PDB entry 3WJE | X-ray diffraction, 1.70 A resolution | chains A and B

Chain A (and B):
Molecule: UPF0678 fatty acid-binding protein-like protein At1g79260
Source organism: Arabidopsis thaliana
Notes: chain B of this document is another copy of the same molecule, construct and numbering; everything in this record applies to it too
UniProt: O64527 (Y1926_ARATH); numbering as in UniProt (aligned over 2-166)
Sequence (174 residues; numbered -7 to 166; the number before each row is that of its first residue; numbers below 1 keep their minus sign (Met-7 is residue -7)):
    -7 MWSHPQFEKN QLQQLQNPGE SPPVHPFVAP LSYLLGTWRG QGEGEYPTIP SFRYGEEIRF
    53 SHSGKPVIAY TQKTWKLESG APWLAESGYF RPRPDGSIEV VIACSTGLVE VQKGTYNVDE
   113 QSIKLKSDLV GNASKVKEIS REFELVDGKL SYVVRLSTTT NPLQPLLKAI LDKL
Not modelled in the structure: -7 to 13 (chain B: -7 to 12)
Sequence notes: expression tag (-7 to 1); engineered mutation Trp75 (Met in O64527), Leu76 (His in O64527), Cys96 (Gln in O64527), Leu148 (Met in O64527), Leu158 (His in O64527)
UniProt features mapped onto this chain:
  - motif: Gly28 to Gly34 (GXWXGXG)
  - binding site (heme b): Thr40

How chain A and chain B interact:
Contacting residue pairs (53):
  Ser55(A) - Pro74(B)
  Lys57(A) - Pro74(B)
  Lys57(A) - Trp75(B)
  Val59(A) - Ser97(B)
  Pro74(A) - Ser55(B)
  Pro74(A) - Lys57(B)
  Trp75(A) - Lys57(B)
  Ala77(A) - Tyr81(B)
  Glu78(A) - Tyr81(B)  hydrogen bond (backbone-side chain)
  Ser79(A) - Ser79(B)  hydrogen bond
  Ser79(A) - Gly80(B)
  Ser79(A) - Tyr81(B)
  Gly80(A) - Ser79(B)
  Tyr81(A) - Ala77(B)
  Tyr81(A) - Glu78(B)  hydrogen bond (side chain-backbone)
  Tyr81(A) - Ser79(B)  hydrogen bond
  Tyr81(A) - Ala95(B)
  Tyr81(A) - Cys96(B)
  Tyr81(A) - Ser97(B)
  Arg83(A) - Ser97(B)  hydrogen bond (side chain-backbone)
  Arg83(A) - Thr98(B)  hydrogen bond (side chain-backbone)
  Arg83(A) - Gly99(B)
  Glu91(A) - Gly99(B)
  Glu91(A) - Asn124(B)  hydrogen bond
  Val93(A) - Ala95(B)
  Val93(A) - Cys96(B)
  Val93(A) - Gly99(B)
  Val93(A) - Val101(B)  hydrophobic
  Ala95(A) - Tyr81(B)
  Ala95(A) - Val93(B)
  Ala95(A) - Ala95(B)
  Cys96(A) - Tyr81(B)
  Cys96(A) - Val93(B)
  Ser97(A) - Val59(B)
  Ser97(A) - Tyr81(B)
  Ser97(A) - Arg83(B)  hydrogen bond (backbone-side chain)
  Thr98(A) - Arg83(B)  hydrogen bond (backbone-side chain)
  Gly99(A) - Arg83(B)
  Gly99(A) - Glu91(B)
  Gly99(A) - Val93(B)
  Val101(A) - Val93(B)  hydrophobic
  Val101(A) - Val101(B)  hydrophobic
  Val101(A) - Glu102(B)
  Val101(A) - Val103(B)  hydrophobic
  Glu102(A) - Val101(B)
  Val103(A) - Val101(B)  hydrophobic
  Val103(A) - Asn124(B)
  Lys105(A) - Asn124(B)  hydrogen bond
  Leu121(A) - Gly123(B)
  Gly123(A) - Leu121(B)
  Asn124(A) - Glu91(B)  hydrogen bond
  Asn124(A) - Val103(B)
  Asn124(A) - Lys105(B)  hydrogen bond
Also at the interface, not in a pair above, chain A (27 interface residues in all): Ile94, Leu100
Also at the interface, not in a pair above, chain B (27 interface residues in all): Ile94, Leu100

Summary:
The chain A/chain B interface involves 27 residues from each chain, with 12 hydrogen bonds. Among the polar
pairs are Glu78(A)-Tyr81(B), Ser79(A)-Ser79(B) and Tyr81(A)-Ser79(B). UniProt lists heme b-binding residue
Thr40(A) on chain A.
Chain A and chain B are both UPF0678 fatty acid-binding protein-like protein At1g79260 (Arabidopsis thaliana);
the structure, Crystal structure of mutant nitrobindin M75W/H76L/Q96C/M148L/H158L (NB6) from Arabidopsis
thaliana, was determined by X-ray diffraction (same publication as 3WJB, 3WJC, 3WJD, 3WJF and 3WJG).
